Entry 6JXJ (X-ray diffraction, 2.50 A resolution); this record covers chains A and B.

Chain A:
Name: Potassium-transporting ATPase alpha chain 1
Organism: Sus scrofa
Notes: EC 7.2.2.19
UniProt: P19156 (ATP4A_PIG); residues 48-1033 here correspond to UniProt positions 49-1034 (UniProt number = residue number + 1)
Sequence (987 residues; row label = number of the first residue in the row):
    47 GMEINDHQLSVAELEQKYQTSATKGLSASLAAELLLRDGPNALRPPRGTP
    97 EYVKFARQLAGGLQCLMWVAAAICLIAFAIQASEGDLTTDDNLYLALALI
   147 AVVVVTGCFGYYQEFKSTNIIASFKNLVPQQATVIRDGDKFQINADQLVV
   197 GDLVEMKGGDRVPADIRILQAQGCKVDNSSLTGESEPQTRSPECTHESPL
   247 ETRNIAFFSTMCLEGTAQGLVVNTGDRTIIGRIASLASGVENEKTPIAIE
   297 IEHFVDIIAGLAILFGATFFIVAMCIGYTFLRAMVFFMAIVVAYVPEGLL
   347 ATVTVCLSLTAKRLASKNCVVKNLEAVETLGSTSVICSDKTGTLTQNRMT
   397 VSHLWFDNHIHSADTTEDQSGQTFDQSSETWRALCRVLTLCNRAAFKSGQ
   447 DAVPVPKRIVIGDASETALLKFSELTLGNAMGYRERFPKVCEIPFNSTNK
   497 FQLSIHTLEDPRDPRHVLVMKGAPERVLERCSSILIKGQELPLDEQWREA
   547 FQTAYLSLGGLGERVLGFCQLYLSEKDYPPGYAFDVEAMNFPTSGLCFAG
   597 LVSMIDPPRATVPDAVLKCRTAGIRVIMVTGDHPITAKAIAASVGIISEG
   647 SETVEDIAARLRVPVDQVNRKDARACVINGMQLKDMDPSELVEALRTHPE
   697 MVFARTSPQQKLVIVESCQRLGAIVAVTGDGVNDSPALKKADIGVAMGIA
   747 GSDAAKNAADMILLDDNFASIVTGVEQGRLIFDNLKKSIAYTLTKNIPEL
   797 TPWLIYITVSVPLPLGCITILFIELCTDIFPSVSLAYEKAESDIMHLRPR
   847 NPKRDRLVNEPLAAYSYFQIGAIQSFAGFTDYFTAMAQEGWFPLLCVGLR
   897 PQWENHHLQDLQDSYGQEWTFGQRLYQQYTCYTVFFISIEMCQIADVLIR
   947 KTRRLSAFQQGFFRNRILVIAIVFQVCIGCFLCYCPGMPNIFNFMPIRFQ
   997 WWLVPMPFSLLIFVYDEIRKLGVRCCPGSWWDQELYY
Sequence notes: expression tag (47); engineered mutation Cys220 (Arg221 in P19156), Cys593 (Ser594 in P19156), Trp799 (Tyr800 in P19156), Ser1005 (Gly1006 in P19156)
Curated features (UniProtKB/Swiss-Prot):
  - active site: Asp385 (4-aspartylphosphate intermediate)
  - binding site (K(+)): Val338, Ala339, Val341, Glu343, Glu795, Glu820
  - binding site (Mg(2+)): Asp385, Thr387, Asp726, Asp730
  - modified residue (Phosphoserine): Ser461, Ser599, Ser838, Ser952
Metal / ion sites: rubidium ion site 1 near Gln65 (its only coordinating residue here); rubidium ion site 2: Val338, Ala339, Val341, Glu343, Glu795; Mg2+: Thr387, Asp726; rubidium ion site 3: Val456, Gly458; rubidium ion site 4: Asp506, Asp509; rubidium ion site 5: Asp726, Ala746, Ser748; rubidium ion site 6: Leu734, Lys735, Ala737, Asp756; rubidium ion site 7 near Ala737 (its only coordinating residue here)
Ligand contacts:
  - tetrafluoroaluminate (ALF): Thr228, Gly229, Glu230, Asp385, Lys386, Thr387, Val625, Thr626, Gly627, Lys707, Asp726, Asn729, Asp730
  - O-dodecanyl octaethylene glycol (CE1): Met937, Ile940, Ala941, Val972, Tyr980, Pro992, Ile993, Arg994, Phe995, Trp998, Met1002, Ser1005, Leu1006, Phe1009
What the authors report for this chain:
  - rubidium ion coordination: Val338, Ala339, Val341, Glu343, Glu795
  - mutagenesis - Y799W: increased catalytic activity on in the absence of K+
  - mutagenesis - E343D: abolished catalytic activity (citing earlier work)
  - mutagenesis - E795D: decreased catalytic activity (citing earlier work)
  - mutagenesis - D824N: increased catalytic activity (citing earlier work)

Chain B:
Name: Potassium-transporting ATPase subunit beta
Organism: Sus scrofa
Notes: engineered mutation(s): R220C, S593C, Y799W, G1005S
UniProt: P18434 (ATP4B_PIG); numbering as in UniProt (aligned over 2-290)
Sequence (289 residues; numbered 2 to 290; the number before each row is that of its first residue):
     2 AALQEKKSCSQRMEEFQRYCWNPDTGQMLGRTLSRWVWISLYYVAFYVVM
    52 SGIFALCIYVLMRTIDPYTPDYQDQLKSPGVTLRPDVYGEKGLDISYNVS
   102 DSTTWAGLAHTLHRFLAGYSPAAQEGSINCTSEKYFFQESFLAPNHTKFS
   152 CKFTADMLQNCSGRPDPTFGFAEGKPCFIIKMNRIVKFLPGNSTAPRVDC
   202 AFLDQPRDGPPLQVEYFPANGTYSLHYFPYYGKKAQPHYSNPLVAAKLLN
   252 VPRNRDVVIVCKILAEHVSFDNPHDPYEGKVEFKLKIQK
Unresolved in the structure: 2-28
Disulfides: Cys131-Cys152, Cys162-Cys178, Cys201-Cys262
Covalently attached groups: N-acetylglucosamine (NAG) linked to Asn99, Asn146, Asn161, Asn193, Asn221
Metal / ion sites: rubidium ion: Ala266, Glu267, Val269

Interface between chain A and chain B:
Residue-residue contacts (89; chain A residue first):
  Leu133(A) - Lys92(B)
  Thr134(A) - Lys92(B)
  Ala860(A) - Tyr44(B)
  Tyr861(A) - Tyr44(B)
  Phe864(A) - Phe47(B)
  Phe864(A) - Tyr48(B)  hydrogen bond (backbone-side chain)
  Gln865(A) - Tyr44(B)  hydrogen bond
  Gln865(A) - Phe47(B)
  Ala868(A) - Tyr48(B)
  Ile869(A) - Phe47(B)  hydrophobic
  Phe872(A) - Met51(B)  hydrophobic
  Phe872(A) - Ser52(B)
  Phe872(A) - Phe55(B)  hydrophobic
  Phe875(A) - Phe55(B)
  Thr876(A) - Phe55(B)
  Thr876(A) - Cys58(B)
  Phe879(A) - Ile59(B)  hydrophobic
  Phe879(A) - Leu62(B)
  Thr880(A) - Leu62(B)
  Gln884(A) - Asp72(B)
  Gln884(A) - Tyr73(B)  hydrogen bond (backbone-backbone)
  Glu885(A) - Tyr73(B)
  Glu885(A) - Gln74(B)
  Glu885(A) - Asp75(B)  hydrogen bond (side chain-backbone)
  Glu885(A) - Gln76(B)
  Phe888(A) - Met63(B)  hydrophobic
  Phe888(A) - Ile66(B)  hydrophobic
  Pro889(A) - Met63(B)
  His903(A) - Tyr89(B)
  Gln905(A) - Thr83(B)
  Gln905(A) - Asn184(B)  hydrogen bond (backbone-side chain)
  Gln905(A) - Tyr278(B)
  Asp906(A) - Thr83(B)
  Asp906(A) - Arg85(B)  salt bridge
  Asp906(A) - Lys182(B)  salt bridge
  Asp906(A) - Asn184(B)
  Gln908(A) - Arg185(B)  hydrogen bond
  Gln908(A) - Lys234(B)
  Tyr911(A) - Ile66(B)
  Tyr911(A) - Asp67(B)  hydrogen bond (side chain-backbone)
  Tyr911(A) - Pro68(B)
  Tyr911(A) - Tyr69(B)
  Tyr911(A) - Thr70(B)
  Tyr911(A) - Pro71(B)
  Tyr911(A) - Tyr231(B)
  Tyr911(A) - Gly233(B)
  Tyr911(A) - Lys234(B)  hydrogen bond (backbone-backbone)
  Gly912(A) - Arg185(B)  hydrogen bond (backbone-side chain)
  Gly912(A) - Tyr231(B)
  Gly912(A) - Lys234(B)
  Gln913(A) - Pro71(B)
  Gln913(A) - Gln74(B)  hydrogen bond
  Gln913(A) - Leu77(B)
  Gln913(A) - Arg185(B)
  Gln913(A) - Ile186(B)
  Gln913(A) - Val187(B)  hydrogen bond (side chain-backbone)
  Glu914(A) - Lys182(B)  salt bridge
  Glu914(A) - Asn184(B)
  Glu914(A) - Arg185(B)  hydrogen bond (side chain-backbone)
  Glu914(A) - Asn242(B)  hydrogen bond
  Trp915(A) - Gln76(B)
  Trp915(A) - Leu77(B)
  Trp915(A) - Asn184(B)
  Thr916(A) - Gly81(B)
  Thr916(A) - Asn184(B)
  Thr916(A) - Asp276(B)  hydrogen bond
  Gln919(A) - Gln76(B)
  Gln919(A) - Leu77(B)
  Gln919(A) - Ser79(B)  hydrogen bond (side chain-backbone)
  Gln919(A) - Gly81(B)
  Gln919(A) - Asp276(B)
  Tyr922(A) - Gln76(B)
  Tyr922(A) - His275(B)  hydrogen bond
  Gln923(A) - Gln76(B)
  Thr926(A) - Gln76(B)  hydrogen bond
  Asn986(A) - His275(B)
  Met991(A) - Gln76(B)
  Arg994(A) - Tyr73(B)
  Arg994(A) - Asp75(B)  salt bridge
  Gln996(A) - Tyr73(B)  hydrogen bond
  Leu1007(A) - Met51(B)  hydrophobic
  Tyr1011(A) - Tyr43(B)  hydrogen bond
  Tyr1011(A) - Phe47(B)
  Trp1026(A) - Arg36(B)
  Trp1026(A) - Trp39(B)
  Gln1029(A) - Arg36(B)
  Glu1030(A) - Arg32(B)  salt bridge
  Glu1030(A) - Ile40(B)
  Leu1031(A) - Tyr43(B)
Other interface residues (no listed pair), chain A (50 interface residues in all): Glu130, Asp132, Ala883, His902, Ser910, Gly918, Trp997, Phe1004, Trp1027
Other interface residues (no listed pair), chain B (51 interface residues in all): Ile54, Thr65, Pro80, Gly90, Glu91, Met183

Overview:
50 residues of chain A and 51 residues of chain B are in contact, with 19 hydrogen bonds and 5 salt bridges.
Polar contacts include Asp906(A)-Arg85(B), Asp906(A)-Lys182(B) and Glu914(A)-Lys182(B). The paper reports that
Y799W of chain A increases catalytic activity on in the absence of K+; rubidium ion coordination by Val338(A),
Ala339(A) and Val341(A) among others; 4 substitutions were tested in all.
Chain A is Potassium-transporting ATPase alpha chain 1 and chain B is Potassium-transporting ATPase subunit
beta, both from Sus scrofa; the structure, Rb+-bound E2-AlF state of the gastric proton pump (Tyr799Trp), was
determined by X-ray diffraction (same publication as 6JXH, 6JXI and 6JXK).
